Entry 9J4V (X-ray diffraction, 1.98 A resolution); this record covers chains A and B of the 3 polymer chains in the assembly.

# Chain A
Protein: HLA class I histocompatibility antigen, B alpha chain
Source organism: Homo sapiens
Reference sequence: P01889 (HLAB_HUMAN); residues 1-275 here correspond to UniProt positions 25-299 (UniProt number = residue number + 24)
Chain sequence (276 residues; each row starts with the number of its first residue; numbering starts at 0):
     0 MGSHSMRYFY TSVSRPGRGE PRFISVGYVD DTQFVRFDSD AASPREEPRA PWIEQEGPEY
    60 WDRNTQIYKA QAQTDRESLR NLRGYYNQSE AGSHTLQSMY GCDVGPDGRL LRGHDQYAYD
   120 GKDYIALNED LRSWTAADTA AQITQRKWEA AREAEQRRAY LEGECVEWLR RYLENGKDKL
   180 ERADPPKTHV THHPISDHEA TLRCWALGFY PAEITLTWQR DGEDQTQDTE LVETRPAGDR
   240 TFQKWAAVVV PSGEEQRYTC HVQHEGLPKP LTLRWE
Disordered / not traced: 0
Disulfide bonds: Cys-101/Cys-164, Cys-203/Cys-259
Sequence notes: initiating methionine (0)
Curated features (UniProtKB/Swiss-Prot):
  - region: Glu-275 (Connecting peptide)
  - motif: Ser-77 to Gly-83 (Bw6 motif)
  - binding site (a peptide antigen): Asn-63, Tyr-84, Thr-143, Lys-146, Glu-152, Tyr-159, Tyr-171
  - glycosylation: Asn-86 (N-linked (GlcNAc...) asparagine)

# Chain B
Protein: Beta-2-microglobulin
Source organism: Homo sapiens
Reference sequence: P61769 (B2MG_HUMAN); residues 1-99 here correspond to UniProt positions 21-119 (UniProt number = residue number + 20)
Chain sequence (100 residues; numbered 0 to 99; the number before each row is that of its first residue; numbering starts at 0):
     0 MIQRTPKIQV YSRHPAENGK SNFLNCYVSG FHPSDIEVDL LKNGERIEKV EHSDLSFSKD
    60 WSFYLLYYTE FTPTEKDEYA CRVNHVTLSQ PKIVKWDRDM
Disulfide bonds: Cys-25/Cys-80
Sequence notes: initiating methionine (0)
Curated features (UniProtKB/Swiss-Prot):
  - modified residue: Gln-2 (Pyrrolidone carboxylic acid)
  - glycosylation: Ile-1 (N-linked (Glc) (glycation) isoleucine), Lys-19 (N-linked (Glc) (glycation) lysine), Lys-41 (N-linked (Glc) (glycation) lysine), Lys-48 (N-linked (Glc) (glycation) lysine), Lys-58 (N-linked (Glc) (glycation) lysine), Lys-91 (N-linked (Glc) (glycation) lysine), Lys-94 (N-linked (Glc) (glycation) lysine)

# Interface between chain A and chain B
Contacting residue pairs (51; chain A residue first):
  Phe-8(A) with Phe-56(B), hydrophobic
  Tyr-9(A) with Phe-56(B)
  Thr-10(A) with Phe-56(B); Phe-62(B)
  Val-12(A) with Ser-33(B)
  Val-25(A) with Asp-53(B); Leu-54(B); Ser-55(B)
  Tyr-27(A) with Ser-55(B), hydrogen bond; Tyr-63(B), hydrogen bond
  Gln-32(A) with Asp-53(B), hydrogen bond
  Arg-35(A) with Asp-53(B), salt bridge
  Arg-48(A) with Asp-53(B), salt bridge
  Gln-96(A) with His-31(B), hydrogen bond; Phe-56(B); Trp-60(B), hydrogen bond (side chain-backbone); Phe-62(B)
  Ser-97(A) with Phe-56(B)
  Gln-115(A) with Trp-60(B)
  Tyr-116(A) with Trp-60(B)
  Ala-117(A) with Trp-60(B), hydrophobic
  Asp-119(A) with Ile-1(B); His-31(B)
  Gly-120(A) with His-31(B)
  Lys-121(A) with Ile-1(B)
  Asp-122(A) with Trp-60(B), hydrogen bond
  His-192(A) with Asp-98(B), salt bridge
  Arg-202(A) with Asp-98(B), hydrogen bond (side chain-backbone); Met-99(B)
  Trp-204(A) with Asp-98(B); Met-99(B)
  Val-231(A) with Gln-8(B)
  Glu-232(A) with Gln-8(B), hydrogen bond (backbone-side chain); Tyr-26(B), hydrogen bond; Ser-28(B), hydrogen bond
  Thr-233(A) with Tyr-26(B)
  Arg-234(A) with Gln-8(B), hydrogen bond; Tyr-10(B); Tyr-26(B); Met-99(B), hydrogen bond (side chain-backbone)
  Pro-235(A) with Tyr-10(B), hydrogen bond (backbone-side chain); Asn-24(B); Tyr-26(B)
  Ala-236(A) with Arg-12(B), hydrogen bond (backbone-side chain); Asn-24(B), hydrogen bond (backbone-side chain)
  Gly-237(A) with Arg-12(B), hydrogen bond (backbone-side chain); Leu-65(B)
  Gln-242(A) with Tyr-10(B); Ser-11(B), hydrogen bond (side chain-backbone); Arg-12(B), hydrogen bond (side chain-backbone)
  Trp-244(A) with Met-99(B), hydrogen bond (side chain-backbone)
Other interface residues (no listed pair), chain A (35 interface residues in all): Ile-23, Thr-94, Met-98, Leu-206, Asp-238
Other interface residues (no listed pair), chain B (26 interface residues in all): Met-0, Arg-3, Lys-6, His-13, Pro-14, Asp-59

# In short
The interface between chain A and chain B involves 35 residues on one side and 26 on the other, with 19
hydrogen bonds and 3 salt bridges. Polar pairs include Arg-35(A)/Asp-53(B), Arg-48(A)/Asp-53(B) and
His-192(A)/Asp-98(B). UniProt lists 7 peptide antigen-binding residues on chain A.
Here chain A is HLA class I histocompatibility antigen, B alpha chain and chain B is Beta-2-microglobulin,
both from Homo sapiens. Entry 9J4V (Structural basis for recognition of SARS-CoV-2 conserved nucleocapside
epitopes by dominant T cell receptors) was determined by X-ray diffraction, deposited together with 9WBD, 9J4T
and 9J4U.
